PDB entry 9EEY | X-ray diffraction, 1.75 A resolution | chain A

[Chain A]
Protein: Tyrosine-protein phosphatase non-receptor type 5
Organism: Homo sapiens
Notes: EC 3.1.3.48
UniProt: P54829 (PTN5_HUMAN); residues 258-539 here correspond to UniProt positions 282-563 (UniProt number = residue number + 24)
Amino-acid sequence (305 residues; numbered 235 to 539; the number before each row is that of its first residue):
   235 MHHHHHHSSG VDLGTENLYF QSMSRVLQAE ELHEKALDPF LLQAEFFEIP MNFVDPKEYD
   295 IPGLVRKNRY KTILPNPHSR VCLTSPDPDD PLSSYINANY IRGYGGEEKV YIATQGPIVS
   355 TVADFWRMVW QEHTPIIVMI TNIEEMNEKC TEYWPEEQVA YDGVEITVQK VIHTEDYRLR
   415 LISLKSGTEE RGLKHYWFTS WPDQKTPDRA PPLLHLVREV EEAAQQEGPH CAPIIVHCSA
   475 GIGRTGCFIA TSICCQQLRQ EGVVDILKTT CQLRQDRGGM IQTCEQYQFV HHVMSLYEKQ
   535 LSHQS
Not modelled in the structure: 235-256, 319-323, 380-383, 538-539
Sequence notes: initiating methionine (235); expression tag (236-257)
Curated features (UniProtKB/Swiss-Prot):
  - active site: Cys-472 (Phosphocysteine intermediate)
  - binding site (substrate): Asp-437, Cys-472 to Arg-478, Gln-516
Cystine bridges: Cys-384/Cys-472
From the paper describing this entry:
  - catalytic residues: Cys-472 (citing earlier work)
  - allosteric site: Gly-462 to Pro-467 (citing earlier work)
  - conformationally variable residues (loop rearrangement, order/disorder transition): Ile-374 to Lys-383, His-464
  - allosteric site: His-464

[Summary]
From UniProt: active-site residue Cys-472 and 9 substrate-binding residues. From the paper: the catalytic
residue Cys-472; an allosteric site at Gly-462 and His-464.
Chain A is Tyrosine-protein phosphatase non-receptor type 5 (Homo sapiens); the structure, STEP (PTPN5) with
active-site disulfide bond and allosteric-site loop shift, was determined by X-ray diffraction (same
publication as 9EEX and 9EEZ).
